Entry 9M8M (electron microscopy, 2.30 A resolution); this record covers chains C and L of the 36 polymer chains in the assembly.

[Chain C]
Name: Photosynthetic reaction center cytochrome c subunit
Organism: Rhodothalassium salexigens DSM 2132
UniProtKB: A0A4R2PKR2 (A0A4R2PKR2_RHOSA); numbering as in UniProt (aligned over 1-385)
Sequence (385 residues; each row starts with the number of its first residue):
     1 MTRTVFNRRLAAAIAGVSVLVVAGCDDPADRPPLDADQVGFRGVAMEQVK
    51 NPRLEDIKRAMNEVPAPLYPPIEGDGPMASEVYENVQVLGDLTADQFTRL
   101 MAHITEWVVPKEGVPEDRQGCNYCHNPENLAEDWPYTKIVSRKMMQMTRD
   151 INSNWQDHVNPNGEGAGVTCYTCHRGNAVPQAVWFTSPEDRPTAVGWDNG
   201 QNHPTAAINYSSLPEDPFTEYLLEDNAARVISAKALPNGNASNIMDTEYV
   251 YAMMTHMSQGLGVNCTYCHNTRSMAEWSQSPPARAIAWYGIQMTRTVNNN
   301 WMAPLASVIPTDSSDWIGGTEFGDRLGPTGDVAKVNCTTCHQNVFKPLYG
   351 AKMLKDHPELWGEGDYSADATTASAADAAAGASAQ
Disordered / not traced: 1-24, 369-385
Disulfide bonds: Cys173-Cys340
Covalently attached groups: (2S)-3-hydroxypropane-1,2-diyl dihexadecanoate (Z41) linked to Cys25; palmitic acid (PLM) linked to Cys25; heme c (HEC) linked to Cys170, Cys173, Cys265, Cys268, Cys337, Cys340
Ion coordination: heme Fe: Met101, His125; heme c Fe site 1: Met144, His174; heme c Fe site 2: His158, His341; Mg2+ site 1 near Asp190 (its only coordinating residue here); Mg2+ site 2: Gln201, Glu248; heme c Fe site 3: Met254, His269
Residues lining bound ligands:
  - heme c (HEC), molecule 1: Ile104, Val108, Tyr123, Cys124, Tyr136, Thr137, Val140, Ser141, Met144, Met145, Met147, Thr148, Ile151, Val168, Thr169, His174, Ala178, Val179, Pro180, Val183, Met302, Ile309, Ile317, Asp324, Arg325, Val332, Ala333, Lys334, Val335, Thr339, Leu360
  - heme c (HEC), molecule 2: His158, Val159, Pro161, Glu164, Gly165, Ala166, Gly167, Val168, Leu222, Met253, Met257, Leu261, Tyr267, Ala283, Ile286, Ala287, Gly290, Ile291, Met293, Thr294, Val335, Asn336, His341, Phe345, Lys346, Pro347
  - heme c (HEC), molecule 3: Ala227, Ala228, Arg229, Val230, Ile231, Val250, Tyr251, Met254, Thr255, Met257, Ser258, Leu261, Val263, Asn264, Tyr267, His269, Met274, Ala275, Trp277, Arg284, Ala287, Trp288, Ile291
  - heme (HEM): Tyr83, Glu84, Asn85, Val86, Gln87, Val88, Leu89, Phe97, Met101, Ile104, Thr105, Val108, Val109, Cys121, Cys124, His125, Leu130, Ala131, Lys138, Ser141, Arg142, Met145

[Chain L]
Name: Reaction center protein L chain
Organism: Rhodothalassium salexigens DSM 2132
UniProtKB: A0A2L1K3Q4 (A0A2L1K3Q4_RHOSA); residues 0-274 here correspond to UniProt positions 1-275 (UniProt number = residue number + 1)
Sequence (275 residues; row label = number of the first residue in the row; numbering starts at 0):
     0 MALLSYERKYRVRGGTLIGGDLFDFWIGPFYVGFFGVTTLFFSFLGTALI
    50 IYGAALGPTWNVWQINIAPPDLKYGLGLAPLMDGGLWQIITICAIGAFVS
   100 WALREVEICRKLGMGLHVPIAFGVAIFAYVTLVVIRPLLLGAWGHGFPYG
   150 IMSHLDWVSNVGYQYLHFHYNPAHMIAVSFFFATTFALGLHGSAILSVSN
   200 PHKKGDPIKGTEHEDTFFRDFMGYSIGPLGIHRLGLFLALSAGFWSAVCI
   250 VISGPFWVGGWPEWWDWWLELPIWS
Disordered / not traced: 0
Ion coordination: bacteriochlorophyll a Mg site 1 near His153 (its only coordinating residue here); bacteriochlorophyll a Mg site 2 near His173 (its only coordinating residue here); Fe ion: His190, His231 (shared with 3 residues of chain M); Ca2+ near Asp265 (its only coordinating residue here)
Residues lining bound ligands:
  - Menaquinone 10 (A1L8Q): Ile26, Phe29, Tyr30, Val31, Val36, Leu39, Phe43, Trp100, Arg103
  - bacteriochlorophyll a (BCL), molecule 1: Leu21, Phe22, Val36
  - bacteriochlorophyll a (BCL), molecule 2: Thr46, Ile49, Phe97, Tyr128, Leu131, Phe146, Ile150, Met151, His153, Leu154, Val157
  - bacteriochlorophyll a (BCL), molecule 3: Phe97, Phe121, Ala124, Ile125, Ala127, Tyr128, Leu131, Trp156, Val157, Ser158, Val160, Gly161, Tyr162, Phe167, His168, His173, Ala176, Val177, Phe180, Phe181, Ser245, Ala246, Cys248, Ile249
  - bacteriochlorophyll a (BCL), molecule 4: Val157, Tyr162, His168, Phe181
  - bacteriochlorophyll a (BCL), molecule 5: His168, His173, Met174, Val177, Ser178, Phe181, Ala182, Phe185
  - bacteriopheophytin a (BPH), molecule 1: Thr38, Phe41, Ser42, Gly45, Thr46, Ile49, Ile89, Cys92, Ala93, Ala96, Phe97, Trp100, Glu104, Val117, Ala120, Phe121, Val123, Ala124, Tyr128, Phe146, Tyr148, Gly149, Ile150, His153, Phe180, Ala238, Leu239, Gly242
  - bacteriopheophytin a (BPH), molecule 2: Phe181, Thr184, Phe185, Leu189, Phe220, Met221
  - ubiquinone-10 (U10), molecule 1: Phe33, Phe34, Thr37, Phe40, Phe41, Leu44, Leu75, Gly76, Leu77, Trp86, Gln87, Thr90, Ile91, Ile94, Gly95, Val98, Ser99, Val133, Trp142
  - ubiquinone-10 (U10), molecule 2: Pro171, Met174, Ile175, Ser178, Trp263, Trp264, Trp266, Trp267
  - ubiquinone-10 (U10), molecule 3: Ile175, Ser178, Phe179, Ala182, Phe185, Ala186, Leu189, His190, Ala193, Ile194, Glu213, Asp214, Phe217, Met221, Tyr223, Ser224, Ile225, Gly226, Pro227, Ile230, Leu233, Leu237
  - ubiquinone-10 (U10), molecule 4: Arg232, Leu233, Leu235, Phe236
  - Z41 ((2S)-3-hydroxypropane-1,2-diyl dihexadecanoate): Pro171, Ala172, Ile175, Trp244, Ile251, Phe255, Trp256, Trp260, Trp263

[How chain C and chain L interact]
Contacting residue pairs - 67 pairs, chain C then chain L:
  Asp26(C) - Trp256(L)
  Asp30(C) - Pro254(L)
  Asp30(C) - Phe255(L)
  Asp30(C) - Trp256(L)
  Asp30(C) - Val257(L)
  Arg31(C) - Pro254(L)
  Pro32(C) - Leu138(L)
  Pro32(C) - Pro254(L)
  Pro32(C) - Phe255(L)
  Leu34(C) - Leu139(L)  hydrophobic
  Leu34(C) - Gly253(L)
  Leu34(C) - Pro254(L)
  Leu34(C) - Val257(L)  hydrophobic
  Ala36(C) - Leu71(L)  hydrophobic
  Ala36(C) - His144(L)
  Gln38(C) - Asp70(L)  hydrogen bond
  Gln38(C) - Leu71(L)  hydrogen bond (side chain-backbone)
  Arg42(C) - Ala67(L)  hydrogen bond (side chain-backbone)
  Arg42(C) - Pro68(L)  hydrogen bond (side chain-backbone)
  Arg42(C) - Pro69(L)
  Arg42(C) - Asp70(L)
  Arg42(C) - Met81(L)  hydrogen bond (side chain-backbone)
  Arg42(C) - Asp82(L)
  Arg42(C) - Gly83(L)
  Gly43(C) - Pro68(L)
  Gly43(C) - Pro147(L)
  Gly43(C) - Trp156(L)
  Val44(C) - Asp155(L)
  Val44(C) - Asn159(L)  hydrogen bond (backbone-side chain)
  Ala45(C) - Trp156(L)
  Ala45(C) - Asn159(L)
  Ala45(C) - Val160(L)  hydrophobic
  Ala45(C) - Gln163(L)  hydrogen bond (backbone-side chain)
  Met46(C) - Asn159(L)
  Glu47(C) - Leu71(L)
  Glu47(C) - His144(L)  salt bridge
  Glu47(C) - Gln163(L)  hydrogen bond
  Val49(C) - Leu139(L)  hydrophobic
  Val49(C) - His144(L)
  Val49(C) - Gly253(L)
  Val49(C) - Val257(L)
  Pro204(C) - Leu268(L)  hydrophobic
  Asn209(C) - Gly259(L)
  Asn209(C) - Pro261(L)
  Asn209(C) - Glu262(L)  hydrogen bond (backbone-backbone)
  Tyr210(C) - Pro261(L)
  Tyr210(C) - Asp265(L)
  Tyr210(C) - Leu268(L)  hydrophobic
  Ser211(C) - Tyr169(L)
  Ser212(C) - Tyr169(L)  hydrogen bond (backbone-side chain)
  Tyr251(C) - Tyr162(L)
  Tyr251(C) - Leu165(L)  hydrogen bond (side chain-backbone)
  Tyr251(C) - His166(L)
  Ser258(C) - Leu165(L)
  Asn264(C) - Tyr162(L)
  Asn264(C) - Gln163(L)
  Asn264(C) - Leu165(L)
  Cys265(C) - Tyr162(L)  hydrogen bond (side chain-backbone)
  Cys265(C) - Leu165(L)  hydrophobic
  Thr266(C) - Asn159(L)
  Thr266(C) - Gln163(L)
  Asn270(C) - Asn159(L)  hydrogen bond
  Thr271(C) - Ser158(L)  hydrogen bond
  Thr271(C) - Asn159(L)  hydrogen bond
  Thr271(C) - Tyr162(L)
  Arg272(C) - Asp155(L)  salt bridge
  Arg272(C) - Ser158(L)
Other interface residues (no listed pair), chain C (37 interface residues in all): Cys25, Asp37, Phe41, Lys50, Asn51, Leu213, Thr255, Val263, His269, Met274
Other interface residues (no listed pair), chain L (35 interface residues in all): Asn65, Trp260, Glu269

[Summary]
37 residues of chain C face 35 of chain L across their interface, with 15 hydrogen bonds and 2 salt bridges.
Polar contacts include Glu47(C)-His144(L), Arg272(C)-Asp155(L) and Gln38(C)-Asp70(L). Bound to chain C: heme.
Chain C is Photosynthetic reaction center cytochrome c subunit and chain L is Reaction center protein L chain,
both from Rhodothalassium salexigens DSM 2132; the structure, Structure of photosynthetic LH1-RC complex the
Halophilic Nonsulfur Purple Bacterium, Rhodothalassium salexigens, was determined by electron microscopy.
